8R5O - chains L and R of the 20 polymer chains in the assembly; structure by electron microscopy, 2.49 A resolution.

# Chain L
Name: PAP7
Organism: Sinapis alba
Amino-acid sequence (483 residues; numbered 1 to 483; the number before each row is that of its first residue):
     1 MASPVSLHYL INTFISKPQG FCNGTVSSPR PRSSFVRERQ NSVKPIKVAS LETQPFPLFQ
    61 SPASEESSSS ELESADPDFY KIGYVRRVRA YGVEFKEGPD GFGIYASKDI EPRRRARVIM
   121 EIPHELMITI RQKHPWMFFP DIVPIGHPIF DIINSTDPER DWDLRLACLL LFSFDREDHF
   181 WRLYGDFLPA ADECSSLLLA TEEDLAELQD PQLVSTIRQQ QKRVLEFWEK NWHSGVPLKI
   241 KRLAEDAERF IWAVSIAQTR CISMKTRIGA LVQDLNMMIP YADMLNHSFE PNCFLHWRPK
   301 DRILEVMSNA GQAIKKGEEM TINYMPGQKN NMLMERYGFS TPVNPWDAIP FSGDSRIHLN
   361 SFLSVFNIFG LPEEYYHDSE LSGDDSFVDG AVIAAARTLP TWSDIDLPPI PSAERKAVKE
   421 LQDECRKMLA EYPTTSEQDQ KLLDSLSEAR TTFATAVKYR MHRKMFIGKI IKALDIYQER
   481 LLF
Disordered / not traced: 1-55, 61-71, 379-386, 483
Ligand contacts: S-adenosylhomocysteine (SAH): D100, G101, F102, P189, S195, T259, R260, D283, M284, L285, N286, H287, Y324, Y337, G338, F339, T341

# Chain R
Name: PAP12
Organism: Sinapis alba
Amino-acid sequence (162 residues; row label = number of the first residue in the row):
     1 MFCSSFTSSI SRIGDARSGN SRASSFTFQT QVSCGIQRDD NGRRIWRRRT LTKKDDMLRY
    61 KLQRVPFVEE QVRKIKEVGK VMTMDIERLL LSEDNRFEFV NSVAAEATEY VEKNRDEYGG
   121 TKKAIFHVLS NRVNDLGFDR PEAYAESDPY KPGPGYLKEY YT
Disordered / not traced: 1-34, 39-43, 59-65, 161-162

# Chain L / chain R interface
Contacting residue pairs (79; chain L residue first):
  E73(L) - W46(R)
  E73(L) - R48(R)  salt bridge
  D76(L) - R49(R)
  D76(L) - T50(R)
  D76(L) - L51(R)  hydrogen bond (side chain-backbone)
  D78(L) - L51(R)
  D78(L) - L58(R)
  K81(L) - L58(R)
  I82(L) - L51(R)  hydrophobic
  I82(L) - D55(R)
  I82(L) - L58(R)
  V85(L) - M57(R)
  R86(L) - D55(R)  salt bridge
  R86(L) - M57(R)  hydrogen bond
  Y91(L) - F138(R)  hydrophobic
  E97(L) - W46(R)
  E97(L) - R47(R)
  E97(L) - R48(R)
  E97(L) - R49(R)  hydrogen bond (side chain-backbone)
  G98(L) - W46(R)
  P99(L) - R44(R)
  P99(L) - W46(R)  hydrophobic
  D100(L) - R44(R)  salt bridge
  F102(L) - R49(R)
  R113(L) - N134(R)  hydrogen bond (side chain-backbone)
  R113(L) - D135(R)
  R113(L) - G137(R)
  R113(L) - F138(R)
  R114(L) - E106(R)  salt bridge
  R114(L) - Y110(R)
  R114(L) - D135(R)  salt bridge
  R115(L) - D135(R)
  A116(L) - D135(R)
  R117(L) - D135(R)
  R117(L) - L136(R)
  R117(L) - G137(R)  hydrogen bond (side chain-backbone)
  V118(L) - R88(R)
  V118(L) - L136(R)  hydrogen bond (backbone-backbone)
  E121(L) - R88(R)  salt bridge
  R182(L) - K53(R)
  R182(L) - K54(R)  hydrogen bond (side chain-backbone)
  L183(L) - L51(R)
  L183(L) - K54(R)
  L183(L) - D55(R)
  D186(L) - R49(R)
  D186(L) - T50(R)
  D186(L) - L51(R)
  D186(L) - T52(R)
  D186(L) - K53(R)
  F187(L) - R49(R)  hydrogen bond (backbone-side chain)
  F187(L) - T50(R)
  F187(L) - L51(R)
  P189(L) - R49(R)
  A190(L) - R47(R)
  D192(L) - G35(R)
  E193(L) - R47(R)  salt bridge
  E193(L) - R49(R)  salt bridge
  R260(L) - R49(R)
  R298(L) - R88(R)
  R298(L) - L91(R)
  K300(L) - L90(R)
  K300(L) - L91(R)
  K300(L) - E93(R)  hydrogen bond (side chain-backbone)
  K300(L) - D94(R)
  D301(L) - L91(R)
  E305(L) - R88(R)  salt bridge
  L443(L) - R38(R)  hydrogen bond (backbone-side chain)
  D444(L) - R38(R)  hydrogen bond (backbone-side chain)
  L446(L) - R38(R)  hydrogen bond (backbone-side chain)
  S447(L) - I36(R)
  S447(L) - Q37(R)
  S447(L) - R38(R)
  E448(L) - I36(R)
  E448(L) - Q37(R)  hydrogen bond
  A449(L) - G35(R)  hydrogen bond (backbone-backbone)
  A449(L) - I36(R)  hydrogen bond (backbone-backbone)
  R450(L) - G35(R)
  T451(L) - G35(R)
  A454(L) - I36(R)  hydrophobic
Interface residues without a listed pair, chain L (45 interface residues in all): G101, L188, M284
Interface residues without a listed pair, chain R (31 interface residues in all): S92, N131

# Summary
45 residues of chain L and 31 residues of chain R are in contact, with 15 hydrogen bonds and 9 salt bridges.
Among the polar pairs are E73(L)-R48(R), R86(L)-D55(R) and D100(L)-R44(R). Chain L binds
S-adenosylhomocysteine.
Chain L is PAP7 and chain R is PAP12, both from Sinapis alba; the structure, Plastid-encoded RNA polymerase,
was determined by electron microscopy, deposited together with 8R6S, 8RDJ and 8RAS.
